PDB entry 3P87 | X-ray diffraction, 2.99 A resolution | chains C and I of the 6 polymer chains in the assembly

Chain C:
Molecule: Proliferating cell nuclear antigen
Source organism: Homo sapiens
Reference sequence: P12004 (PCNA_HUMAN); numbering as in UniProt (aligned over 1-261)
Chain sequence (261 residues; numbered 1 to 261; the number before each row is that of its first residue):
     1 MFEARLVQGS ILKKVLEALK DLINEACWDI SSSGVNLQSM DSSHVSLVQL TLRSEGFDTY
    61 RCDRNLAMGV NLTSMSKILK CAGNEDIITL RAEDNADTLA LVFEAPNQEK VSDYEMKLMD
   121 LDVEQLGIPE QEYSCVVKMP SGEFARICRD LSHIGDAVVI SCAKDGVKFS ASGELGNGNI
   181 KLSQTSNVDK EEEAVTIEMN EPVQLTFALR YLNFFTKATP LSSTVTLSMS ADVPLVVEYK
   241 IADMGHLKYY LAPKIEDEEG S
Unresolved in the structure: 95-96, 185-193, 257-261
Curated features (UniProtKB/Swiss-Prot):
  - DNA-binding region: Arg61 to Lys80
  - modified residue: Lys14 (N6-acetyllysine), Lys77 (N6-acetyllysine), Lys80 (N6-acetyllysine), Tyr211 (Phosphotyrosine), Lys248 (N6-acetyllysine)
  - cross-link (Glycyl lysine isopeptide (Lys-Gly)): Lys164 (interchain with G-Cter in SUMO2), Lys254 (interchain with G-Cter in SUMO2)
  - natural variant: Ser228 (S228I: In ATLD2)
  - mutagenesis: Lys13 (K13R: Inhibits acetylation, recruitment to DNA damage sites, inducible ubiquitination and protein degradation, DNA replication and repair synthesis efficiencies, but homotrimer formation, nuclear ...), Lys14 (K14R: Inhibits acetylation, recruitment to DNA damage sites, inducible ubiquitination and protein degradation, DNA replication and repair synthesis efficiencies, but homotrimer formation, nuclear ...), Lys20 (K20R: Inhibits acetylation, recruitment to DNA damage sites, inducible ubiquitination and protein degradation, DNA replication and repair synthesis efficiencies, but homotrimer formation, nuclear ...), Met40 (M40A: Complete loss of interaction with UHRF2), Ser43 to Val45 (No effect on POLD3-binding. Impairs binding to ALKBH2), Lys77 (K77A: Inhibits recruitment to DNA damage sites, but nuclear localization is similar as the wild-type; in association with A-80 ...), Lys80 (K80A: Inhibits recruitment to DNA damage sites, but nuclear localization is similar as the wild-type; in association with A-77 ...), Gln125 to Ile128 (Strong decrease in POLD3-binding. Impairs binding to ALKBH2), Ile128 (I128A: Complete loss of interaction with UHRF2), Lys164 (K164R: Abolishes ubiquitination. No effect on interaction with SHPRH), Val188 to Lys190 (No effect on POLD3-binding. No effect on ALKBH2-binding), Tyr211 (Y211F: Alters chromatin-associated PCNA stability and its function in DNA replication and repair), 3 further mutagenesis entries in UniProt

Chain I:
Molecule: Ribonuclease H2 subunit B
Notes: engineered mutation(s): RNASEH2B:290-312
Reference sequence: Q5TBB1 (RNH2B_HUMAN); residue numbers follow UniProt; this construct covers 290-312
Chain sequence (23 residues; each row starts with the number of its first residue):
   290 DKSGMKSIDT FFGVKNKKKI GKV
Unresolved in the structure: 302-312
Curated features (UniProtKB/Swiss-Prot):
  - modified residue: Lys295 (N6-acetyllysine), Ser296 (Phosphoserine)

Interface between chain C and chain I:
Residue-residue contacts (36; chain C residue first):
  Met40(C) with Ile297(I), hydrophobic; Asp298(I)
  His44(C) with Ser296(I); Ile297(I), hydrogen bond (backbone-backbone); Asp298(I), salt bridge
  Val45(C) with Met294(I), hydrophobic; Ile297(I)
  Ser46(C) with Ile297(I)
  Glu124(C) with Asp298(I)
  Leu126(C) with Asp298(I); Phe301(I)
  Gly127(C) with Phe301(I)
  Ile128(C) with Phe301(I), hydrophobic
  Pro129(C) with Phe301(I)
  Ala208(C) with Met294(I)
  Asp232(C) with Phe300(I)
  Pro234(C) with Ile297(I), hydrophobic; Phe300(I), hydrophobic; Phe301(I), hydrophobic
  Tyr250(C) with Ile297(I)
  Leu251(C) with Met294(I), hydrophobic
  Ala252(C) with Met294(I); Lys295(I); Ile297(I); Phe300(I), hydrophobic
  Pro253(C) with Met294(I); Phe300(I)
  Lys254(C) with Asp290(I); Ser292(I), hydrogen bond (side chain-backbone); Gly293(I); Met294(I)
  Ile255(C) with Ser292(I), hydrogen bond (backbone-side chain); Gly293(I), hydrogen bond (backbone-backbone); Met294(I); Lys295(I)
  Glu256(C) with Ser292(I), hydrogen bond
Other interface residues (no listed pair), chain C (22 interface residues in all): Leu47, Phe207, Val233
From the paper, about this interface:
  - interface residues, chain I: Phe301(I)

Summary:
The interface between chain C and chain I involves 22 residues on one side and 10 on the other; the contacts
include 5 hydrogen bonds and 1 salt bridge. Polar contacts include His44(C)-Asp298(I), Lys254(C)-Ser292(I) and
Ile255(C)-Ser292(I). Curated annotation (UniProt) lists 23 mutagenesis sites on chain C. The paper reports the
interface residue Phe301(I).
Here chain C is Proliferating cell nuclear antigen (Homo sapiens) and chain I is Ribonuclease H2 subunit B.
Entry 3P87 (Structure of human PCNA bound to RNASEH2B PIP box peptide) was determined by X-ray diffraction
(same publication as 3P83).
